8R1O - chains F and I of the 9 polymer chains in the assembly; structure by electron microscopy, 3.19 A resolution.

# Chain F
Protein: Exosome complex component MTR3
Organism: Thermochaetoides thermophila DSM 1495
UniProt: P0CT46 (MTR3_CHATD); numbering as in UniProt (aligned over 1-284)
Sequence (284 residues; row label = number of the first residue in the row):
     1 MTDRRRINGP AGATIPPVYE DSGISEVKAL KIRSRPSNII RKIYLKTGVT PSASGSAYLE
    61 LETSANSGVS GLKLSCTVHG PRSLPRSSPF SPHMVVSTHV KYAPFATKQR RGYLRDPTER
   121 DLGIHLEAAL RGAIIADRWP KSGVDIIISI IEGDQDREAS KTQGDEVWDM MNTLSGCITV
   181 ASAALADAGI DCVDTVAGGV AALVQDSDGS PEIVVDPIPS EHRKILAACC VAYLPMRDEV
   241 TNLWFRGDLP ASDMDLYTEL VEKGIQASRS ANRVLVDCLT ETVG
Unresolved in the structure: 1-2, 284

# Chain I
Protein: Putative exosome 3'->5 protein
Organism: Thermochaetoides thermophila DSM 1495
UniProt: G0SE33 (G0SE33_CHATD); residue numbers follow UniProt; this construct covers 1-220
Sequence (220 residues; each row starts with the number of its first residue):
     1 MTTTQPTLAL PGQLLGPISK YQPGPGTHVH ESNLYSSLLG TVHVTQPARA PGPVKRLNRI
    61 TPAPTPAELP TISVSAARPA GSAASGLVTG RKREILPEVG NIVLCRVIRI TPRQAVVTIL
   121 VCGDTVLDAE WQGLIRVQDI RATEKDRVKV YESFRPGDIV RAEVISLGDQ ANYYLSTARN
   181 ELGVILATSE AGNTMYPVSW REYRDPITGL TELRKVAKPY
Unresolved in the structure: 1-5, 48-67, 77-94, 220

# Interface between chain F and chain I
Pairs across the interface (35; chain F residue first):
  Ser54(F) - Asp128(I)  hydrogen bond
  Pro81(F) - Ala129(I)
  Arg82(F) - Ala129(I)
  Arg82(F) - Trp131(I)
  Ser83(F) - Glu130(I)  hydrogen bond (side chain-backbone)
  Ser83(F) - Trp131(I)
  Arg86(F) - Gln132(I)  hydrogen bond
  Pro89(F) - Gln170(I)
  Pro89(F) - Ala171(I)
  Arg138(F) - Thr27(I)  hydrogen bond (side chain-backbone)
  Arg138(F) - His28(I)
  Arg138(F) - Ser37(I)  hydrogen bond
  Lys141(F) - Leu167(I)
  Lys141(F) - Gly168(I)  hydrogen bond (side chain-backbone)
  Ser142(F) - Trp131(I)
  Gly189(F) - Leu38(I)
  Ile190(F) - Ser37(I)
  Ile190(F) - Leu38(I)
  Asp191(F) - Gly26(I)
  Asp191(F) - Ser37(I)  hydrogen bond
  Asp191(F) - Leu38(I)
  Cys192(F) - Ser37(I)  hydrogen bond (backbone-backbone)
  Val193(F) - Gly12(I)
  Val193(F) - His28(I)  hydrogen bond (backbone-side chain)
  Asp194(F) - Pro11(I)
  Asp194(F) - Gly12(I)
  Thr195(F) - Pro11(I)  hydrogen bond (backbone-backbone)
  Met236(F) - Gly12(I)
  Arg237(F) - His30(I)  hydrogen bond
  Val276(F) - Leu10(I)  hydrophobic
  Leu279(F) - Leu10(I)  hydrophobic
  Leu279(F) - Leu39(I)  hydrophobic
  Thr280(F) - Leu8(I)
  Thr280(F) - Leu10(I)
  Val283(F) - Leu8(I)  hydrophobic
Also at the interface, not in a pair above, chain F (25 interface residues in all): Trp139, Ala186, Glu239
Also at the interface, not in a pair above, chain I (24 interface residues in all): Gln13, Leu14, Ser36, Leu96

# Overview
The interface between chain F and chain I involves 25 residues on one side and 24 on the other; the contacts
include 11 hydrogen bonds. Polar pairs include Ser54(F)-Asp128(I), Ser83(F)-Glu130(I) and Arg86(F)-Gln132(I).
Chain F is Exosome complex component MTR3 and chain I is Putative exosome 3'->5 protein, both from
Thermochaetoides thermophila DSM 1495; the structure, Structure of C. thermophilum RNA exosome core, was
determined by electron microscopy.
